PDB entry 8YAL | electron microscopy, 3.10 A resolution | chains D and I of the 6 polymer chains in the assembly

[Chain D]
Protein: Tubulin beta-1 chain
From: Caenorhabditis elegans
UniProt: P12456 (TBB1_CAEEL); numbering as in UniProt (aligned over 1-441)
Sequence (441 residues; each row starts with the number of its first residue):
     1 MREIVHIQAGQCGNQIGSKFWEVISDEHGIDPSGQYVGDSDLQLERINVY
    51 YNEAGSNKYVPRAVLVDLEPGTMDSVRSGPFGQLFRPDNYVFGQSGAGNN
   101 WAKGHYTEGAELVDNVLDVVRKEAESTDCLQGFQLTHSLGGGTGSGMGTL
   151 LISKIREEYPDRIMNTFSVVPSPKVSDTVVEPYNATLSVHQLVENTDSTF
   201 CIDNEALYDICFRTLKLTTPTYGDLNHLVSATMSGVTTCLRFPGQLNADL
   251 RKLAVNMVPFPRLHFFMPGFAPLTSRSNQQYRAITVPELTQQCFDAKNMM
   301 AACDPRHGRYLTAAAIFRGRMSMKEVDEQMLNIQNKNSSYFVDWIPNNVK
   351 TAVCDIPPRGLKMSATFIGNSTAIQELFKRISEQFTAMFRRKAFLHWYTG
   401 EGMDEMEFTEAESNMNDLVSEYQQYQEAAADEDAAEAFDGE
Disordered / not traced: 428-441
Ligand contacts: phosphomethylphosphonic acid guanylate ester (G2P): Gly10, Gln11, Cys12, Gln15, Asp67, Gly96, Ala97, Gly98, Asn99, Ser138, Gly141, Gly142, Thr143, Gly144, Ser145, Asp177, Glu181, Asn204, Leu207, Tyr222, Leu225, Asn226
Curated features (UniProtKB/Swiss-Prot):
  - binding site (GTP): Gln11, Glu69, Ser138, Gly142, Thr143, Gly144, Asn204, Asn226
  - binding site (Mg(2+)): Glu69

[Chain I]
Protein: Alpha-tubulin N-acetyltransferase 2
From: Caenorhabditis elegans
Notes: EC 2.3.1.108
UniProt: Q23192 (ATAT2_CAEEL); residues 1-263 here = UniProt positions 1-263
Sequence (263 residues; numbered 1 to 263; the number before each row is that of its first residue):
     1 MEIAFDLSTIFTDNIQRLTRTDLLKYGPKRYWAVAQSIDCLGEMSSKFHG
    51 WKRVITMYDKIVDHDEEQTTYIMWEKVNGSKSILKGLLRVGYKTLYLTDN
   101 EQNQYMEKAMCILDFFVVPTEQRSGNGFKMFDEMLKAENVTVDQCAFDKP
   151 SAALQQFLEKYYDRKDLVWQSNKYALCSNFFIGRHPTVPFTPRQTKRASR
   201 ASSAVSSHASSRNTSPIGRNRPRHDSVADLMRQDMLAGVRAEVDPNSPTG
   251 LKNARDFGHRRIW
Disordered / not traced: 1-213

[Chain D / chain I interface]
Residue-residue contacts (40):
  Gln15(D) with Lys252(I); Asp256(I), hydrogen bond
  Ser18(D) with Phe257(I)
  Lys19(D) with Phe257(I), hydrogen bond (side chain-backbone); Gly258(I); His259(I), hydrogen bond
  Glu22(D) with Phe257(I); His259(I), salt bridge
  Ser75(D) with Phe257(I)
  Val76(D) with Phe257(I), hydrophobic
  Arg77(D) with Arg240(I), hydrogen bond (backbone-side chain)
  Ser78(D) with Arg240(I); Asn253(I), hydrogen bond (backbone-side chain)
  Gly79(D) with Arg240(I), hydrogen bond (backbone-side chain); Asn253(I)
  Pro80(D) with Phe257(I)
  Gly82(D) with Arg240(I)
  Gln83(D) with Gly238(I), hydrogen bond (side chain-backbone); Arg240(I)
  Leu215(D) with Ile262(I), hydrophobic
  Leu217(D) with Arg260(I)
  Thr221(D) with Arg255(I)
  Tyr222(D) with Asp256(I)
  Gly223(D) with Arg255(I), hydrogen bond (backbone-backbone); Asp256(I); Gly258(I); His259(I)
  Asp224(D) with His259(I); Arg260(I), hydrogen bond (side chain-backbone)
  Asn226(D) with Asp256(I), hydrogen bond (side chain-backbone)
  His227(D) with His259(I); Ile262(I)
  Leu228(D) with Ile262(I), hydrophobic
  Phe270(D) with Trp263(I)
  Leu273(D) with Ile262(I), hydrophobic
  Gln279(D) with Ile262(I), hydrogen bond (side chain-backbone); Trp263(I)
  Arg359(D) with Trp263(I)
  Gly360(D) with Trp263(I)
  Leu361(D) with Trp263(I), hydrophobic
Also at the interface, not in a pair above, chain D (33 interface residues in all): Gln11, Ser33, Thr218, Thr274, Arg276, Pro358

[Summary]
Chain D and chain I form an interface of 33 and 12 residues respectively; the contacts include 11 hydrogen
bonds and 1 salt bridge. Among the polar pairs are Glu22(D)-His259(I), Gln15(D)-Asp256(I) and
Lys19(D)-Phe257(I). Chain D binds phosphomethylphosphonic acid guanylate ester.
Here chain D is Tubulin beta-1 chain and chain I is Alpha-tubulin N-acetyltransferase 2, both from
Caenorhabditis elegans. Entry 8YAL (ATAT-2 bound K40Q MEC-12/MEC-7 microtubule) was determined by electron
microscopy, deposited together with 8Y9F, 8YAJ and 8YAR.
